PDB entry 8YGP | electron microscopy, 4.40 A resolution (low resolution: residue-level contacts below are approximate; hydrogen-bond / salt-bridge calls are withheld) | chains B and D of the 8 polymer chains in the assembly

[Chain B]
Name: SIR2-like domain-containing protein
Source organism: Bacillus subtilis A29
UniProtKB: D4G637 (D4G637_BACNB); numbering as in UniProt (aligned over 1-1005)
Chain sequence (1005 residues; row label = number of the first residue in the row):
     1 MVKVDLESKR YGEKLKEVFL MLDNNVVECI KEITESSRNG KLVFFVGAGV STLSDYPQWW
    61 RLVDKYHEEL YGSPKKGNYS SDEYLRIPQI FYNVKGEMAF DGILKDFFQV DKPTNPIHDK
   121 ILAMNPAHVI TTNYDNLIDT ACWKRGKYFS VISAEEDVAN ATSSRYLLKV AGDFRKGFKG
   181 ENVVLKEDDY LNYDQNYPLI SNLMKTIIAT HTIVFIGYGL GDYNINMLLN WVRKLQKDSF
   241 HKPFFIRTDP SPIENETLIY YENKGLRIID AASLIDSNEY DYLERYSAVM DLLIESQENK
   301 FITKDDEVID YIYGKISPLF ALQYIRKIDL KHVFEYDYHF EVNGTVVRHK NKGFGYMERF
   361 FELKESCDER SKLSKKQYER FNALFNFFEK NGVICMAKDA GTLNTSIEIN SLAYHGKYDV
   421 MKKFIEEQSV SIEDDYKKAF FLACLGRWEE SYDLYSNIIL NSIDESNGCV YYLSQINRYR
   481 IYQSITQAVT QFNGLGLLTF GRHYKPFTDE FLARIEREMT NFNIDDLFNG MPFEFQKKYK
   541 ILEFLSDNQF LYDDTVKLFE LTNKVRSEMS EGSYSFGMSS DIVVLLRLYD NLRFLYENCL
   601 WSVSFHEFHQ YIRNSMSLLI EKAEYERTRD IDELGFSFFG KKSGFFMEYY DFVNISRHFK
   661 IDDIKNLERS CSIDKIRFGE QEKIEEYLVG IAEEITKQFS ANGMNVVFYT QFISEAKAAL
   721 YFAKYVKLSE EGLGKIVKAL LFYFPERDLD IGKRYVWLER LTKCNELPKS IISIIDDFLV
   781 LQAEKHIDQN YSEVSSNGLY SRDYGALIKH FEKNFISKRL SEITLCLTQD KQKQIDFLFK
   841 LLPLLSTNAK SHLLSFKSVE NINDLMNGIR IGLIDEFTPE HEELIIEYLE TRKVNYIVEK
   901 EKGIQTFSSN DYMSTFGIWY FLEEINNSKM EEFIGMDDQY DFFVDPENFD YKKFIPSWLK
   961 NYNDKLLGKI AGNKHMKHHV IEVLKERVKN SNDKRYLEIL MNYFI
Disordered / not traced: 1-22
Construct notes: engineered mutation Ala171 (His in D4G637)
What the authors report for this chain:
  - catalytic residues: Ser51, Asn133, Asp135 (by similarity / conservation)
  - mutagenesis - N133A/H171A, H171A: abolished catalytic activity on SPR TTP
  - mutagenesis - H171A: increased growth in response to TTP

[Chain D]
Name: SPR
Source organism: Bacillus subtilis A29
UniProtKB: A0A162TY69 (A0A162TY69_BACIU); numbering as in UniProt (aligned over 1-264)
Chain sequence (264 residues; numbered 1 to 264; the number before each row is that of its first residue):
     1 MKTVIQDTAD VYFKRKSDGK LVFTAEAQTA SFSQAISEEK LRGGIGNKPL YILKSEKEIN
    61 LTVKNAFFDL EWLAMTQGET IQEETKVKVF DREHGLIVDD TNKVTLKGKP VSDVTFYNKK
   121 GLTYKIAVST DGTYTIPTAF AAAKDKLTAV YQIEKVGRRL AIKASKFSER YEVEYRTIAY
   181 NPDTEEVYSD IYIQFPNVSP SGEFEMSLEN GNALAPEIKF EALADTDTDE MAVVIEASRD
   241 ENTAAPVEDT TGSTQSSDLG GTTE
Disordered / not traced: 79-167, 241-264

[Chain B / chain D interface]
Contacting residue pairs (46):
  His349(B) with Gly211(D); Asn212(D); Ala213(D)
  Gly401(B) with Gln6(D)
  Thr402(B) with Gln6(D)
  Leu403(B) with Gln6(D)
  Asn404(B) with Met1(D); Val4(D)
  Thr405(B) with Met1(D); Lys2(D); Val4(D)
  Ser406(B) with Met1(D)
  Ile407(B) with Lys2(D); Thr3(D)
  Glu571(B) with Ser33(D); Gln34(D)
  Gly572(B) with Phe32(D)
  Ser573(B) with Ser31(D); Phe32(D)
  Ser575(B) with Asp7(D); Ala9(D)
  Phe576(B) with Ile5(D); Asp7(D)
  Gly577(B) with Ile5(D); Gln6(D); Asp7(D)
  Met578(B) with Asp7(D); Ala9(D); Gln28(D); Thr29(D); Ala30(D)
  Ile582(B) with Val4(D); Ile5(D)
  Leu585(B) with Thr3(D)
  Leu586(B) with Val4(D)
  Lys622(B) with Ile5(D)
  Asp632(B) with Gln34(D)
  Glu633(B) with Glu236(D)
  Ser637(B) with Ile191(D)
  Phe638(B) with Thr177(D); Ile193(D)
  Lys641(B) with Tyr180(D); Pro182(D)
  Ser643(B) with Ile5(D)
  Glu648(B) with Lys2(D); Thr3(D)
Other interface residues (no listed pair), chain B (32 interface residues in all): His339, Ser570, Tyr589, Leu634, Gly640, Tyr650
Other interface residues (no listed pair), chain D (26 interface residues in all): Ala27, Val234

[Overview]
32 residues of chain B and 26 residues of chain D are in contact. The paper reports catalytic residues
Ser51(B), Asn133(B) and Asp135(B); N133A/H171A and H171A of chain B abolish catalytic activity on SPR TTP.
Here chain B is SIR2-like domain-containing protein and chain D is SPR, both from Bacillus subtilis A29. Entry
8YGP (The tetramer Structure of DSR2-SPR with NAD) was determined by electron microscopy together with 8YGC,
8YGF, 8YGK, 8YGN and 8YGO from the same study.
